Entry 9AZT (X-ray diffraction, 2.94 A resolution); this record covers chains E and L of the 3 polymer chains in the assembly.

Chain E:
Molecule: Hemagglutinin HA1 chain
From: Influenza A virus
Notes: fragment: head domain
UniProtKB: Q07775 (Q07775_9INFA); the construct lacks a stretch of the UniProt sequence, so the offset changes along the chain: 52-133 = UniProt 65-146; 134-263 = UniProt 148-277
Chain sequence (224 residues; row label = number of the first residue in the row):
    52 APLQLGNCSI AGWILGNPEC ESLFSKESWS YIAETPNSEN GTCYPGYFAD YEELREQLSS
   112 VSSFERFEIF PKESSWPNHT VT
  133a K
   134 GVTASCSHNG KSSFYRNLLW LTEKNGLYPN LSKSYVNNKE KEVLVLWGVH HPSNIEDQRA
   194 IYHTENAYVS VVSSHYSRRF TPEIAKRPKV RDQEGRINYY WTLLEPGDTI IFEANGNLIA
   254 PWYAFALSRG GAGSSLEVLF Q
Unresolved in the structure: 264-274
Construct notes: engineered mutation Glu189 (Gly203 in Q07775); expression tag (264-274)
Disulfides: Cys59-Cys71, Cys94-Cys139
Covalently attached groups: N-acetylglucosamine (NAG) linked to Asn129, Asn163
Reported in the primary citation:
  - mutagenesis - E156K, N158D, A193D: unchanged binding to CH67
  - mutagenesis - E156K/A193D (200-fold), E156K/N158D/A193D: decreased binding to CH67

Chain L:
Molecule: CH67 Fab light chain
From: Homo sapiens
Notes: antibody fragment or engineered binder
Chain sequence (214 residues; numbered 1 to 214; the number before each row is that of its first residue):
     1 QSVLTQPPSV SVAPGQTATI TCGGNNIGRK RVDWFQQKPG QAPVLVVYED SDRPSGIPER
    61 FSDSNSGTTA TLTISRVEAG DEADYYCQVW DSDSDHVVFG GGTKLTVLGQ PKAAPSVTLF
   121 PPSSEELQAN KATLVCLISD FYPGAVTVAW KADSSPVKAG VETTTPSKQS NNKYAASSYL
   181 SLTPEQWKSH RSYSCQVTHE GSTVEKTVAP TECS
Unresolved in the structure: 1, 49-58, 212-214
Disulfides: Cys22-Cys87, Cys136-Cys195
Reported in the primary citation:
  - conformationally variable residues (side-chain flip): Trp90

Interface between chain E and chain L:
Pairs across the interface - 9 pairs, chain E then chain L:
  Ala137(E) - Arg29(L)
  Asn187(E) - Ser92(L)
  Glu189(E) - Ser92(L)
  Glu189(E) - Asp93(L)
  Glu189(E) - Asp95(L)
  Asp190(E) - Ser92(L)
  Arg192(E) - Asp95(L)  salt bridge
  Ala193(E) - Trp90(L)  hydrophobic
  Asp225(E) - Arg29(L)

Overview:
The interface between chain E and chain L involves 7 residues on one side and 5 on the other, with 1 salt
bridge. Its one salt-bridged contact is Arg192(E)-Asp95(L). The paper reports that E156K/A193D and
E156K/N158D/A193D of chain E reduce binding to CH67; conformational variability at Trp90(L); 5 substitutions
were tested in all.
Here chain E is Hemagglutinin HA1 chain (Influenza A virus) and chain L is CH67 Fab light chain (Homo
sapiens). Entry 9AZT (CH67 Fab bound to A/Massachusetts/1/1990 influenza hemagglutinin head with a G189E
mutation (1)) was determined by X-ray diffraction (same publication as 9AZV).
